PDB entry 7E2W | X-ray diffraction, 1.80 A resolution | chains A and B

== Chain A (and B) ==
Protein: Isocitrate dehydrogenase (NAD(+)), mitochondrial
From: Ostreococcus tauri
Notes: EC 1.1.1.41; chain B of this document is another copy of the same molecule, construct and numbering; everything in this record applies to it too
UniProt: A0A096P8D3 (IDH_OSTTA); residues 20-429 here correspond to UniProt positions 61-470 (UniProt number = residue number + 41)
Amino-acid sequence (418 residues; row label = number of the first residue in the row):
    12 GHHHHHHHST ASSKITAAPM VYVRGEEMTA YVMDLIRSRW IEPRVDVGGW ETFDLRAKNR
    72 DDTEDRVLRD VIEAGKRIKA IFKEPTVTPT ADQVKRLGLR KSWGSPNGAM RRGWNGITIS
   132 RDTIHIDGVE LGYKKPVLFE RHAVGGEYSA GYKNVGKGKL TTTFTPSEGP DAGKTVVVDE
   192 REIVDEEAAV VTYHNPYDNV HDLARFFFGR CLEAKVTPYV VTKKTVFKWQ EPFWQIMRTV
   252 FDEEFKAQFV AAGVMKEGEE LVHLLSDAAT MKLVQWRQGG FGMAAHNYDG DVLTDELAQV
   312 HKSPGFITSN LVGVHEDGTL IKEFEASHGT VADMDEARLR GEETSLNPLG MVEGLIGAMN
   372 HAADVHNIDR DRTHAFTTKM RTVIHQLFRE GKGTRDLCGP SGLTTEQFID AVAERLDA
Unresolved in the structure: 12-24, 428-429 (chain B: 12-23, 428-429)
Differences from the reference sequence: expression tag (12-19)
Swiss-Prot annotation at these positions:
  - binding site (NAD(+)): Thr97 to Thr99, Asn118, Lys283, His339 to Asp344, Asn358
  - binding site (D-threo-isocitrate): Ser116 to Arg122, Arg152, Tyr159, Lys234, Asp278, Asp302
  - binding site (Mg(2+)): Asp278, Asp302, Asp306
Bound ions: Mg2+: Asp302 (together with isocitric acid) (shared with Asp278(B) of chain B)
Residues lining bound ligands:
  - citrate anion (FLC): Ile137, Asp138, Arg392, Thr393, His396, Arg400
  - isocitric acid (ICT): Ser116, Asn118, Arg122, Arg132, Arg152, Tyr159, Asp302

== Chain A / chain B interface ==
Contacting residue pairs (151; chain A residue first):
  Glu158(A) - Glu158(B)
  Glu158(A) - Tyr204(B)  hydrogen bond
  Glu158(A) - Phe238(B)
  Glu158(A) - Trp240(B)
  Tyr159(A) - Lys234(B)
  Tyr159(A) - Val237(B)  hydrophobic
  Tyr159(A) - Phe238(B)
  Ser160(A) - Arg192(B)  hydrogen bond (backbone-side chain)
  Ala161(A) - Arg192(B)
  Ala161(A) - Trp240(B)  hydrophobic
  Gly162(A) - Asp190(B)
  Gly162(A) - Arg192(B)
  Tyr163(A) - Val189(B)
  Tyr163(A) - Lys239(B)
  Tyr163(A) - Trp240(B)  hydrophobic
  Asn165(A) - Trp240(B)  hydrogen bond (side chain-backbone)
  Asn165(A) - Pro243(B)
  Val166(A) - Phe175(B)  hydrophobic
  Gly167(A) - Phe175(B)
  Lys168(A) - Phe175(B)
  Lys168(A) - Pro177(B)
  Lys168(A) - Ser178(B)  hydrogen bond (backbone-backbone)
  Lys168(A) - Glu179(B)
  Gly169(A) - Phe175(B)
  Gly169(A) - Thr176(B)
  Gly169(A) - Ser178(B)
  Lys170(A) - Thr174(B)
  Lys170(A) - Phe175(B)
  Lys170(A) - Thr176(B)  hydrogen bond (backbone-backbone)
  Leu171(A) - Thr173(B)
  Leu171(A) - Thr174(B)
  Leu171(A) - Thr203(B)
  Thr172(A) - Thr172(B)
  Thr172(A) - Thr173(B)
  Thr172(A) - Thr174(B)  hydrogen bond (backbone-backbone)
  Thr173(A) - Leu171(B)
  Thr173(A) - Thr172(B)
  Thr173(A) - Thr173(B)
  Thr173(A) - Thr203(B)  hydrogen bond
  Thr174(A) - Lys170(B)
  Thr174(A) - Leu171(B)
  Thr174(A) - Thr172(B)  hydrogen bond (backbone-backbone)
  Phe175(A) - Val166(B)  hydrophobic
  Phe175(A) - Gly167(B)
  Phe175(A) - Lys168(B)
  Phe175(A) - Gly169(B)
  Phe175(A) - Lys170(B)
  Phe175(A) - Ile194(B)  hydrophobic
  Thr176(A) - Gly169(B)
  Thr176(A) - Lys170(B)  hydrogen bond (backbone-backbone)
  Pro177(A) - Lys168(B)
  Ser178(A) - Lys168(B)  hydrogen bond (backbone-backbone)
  Ser178(A) - Gly169(B)
  Glu179(A) - Lys168(B)  salt bridge
  Val187(A) - Lys164(B)
  Val189(A) - Tyr163(B)
  Val189(A) - Lys164(B)
  Asp190(A) - Gly162(B)
  Asp190(A) - Thr203(B)
  Arg192(A) - Ser160(B)  hydrogen bond (side chain-backbone)
  Arg192(A) - Ala161(B)
  Arg192(A) - Gly162(B)
  Arg192(A) - Thr203(B)  hydrogen bond (side chain-backbone)
  Arg192(A) - Tyr204(B)
  Arg192(A) - His205(B)  hydrogen bond
  Ile194(A) - His205(B)
  Asp196(A) - Pro207(B)
  Asp196(A) - Tyr208(B)  hydrogen bond (side chain-backbone)
  Asp196(A) - Asp209(B)  hydrogen bond (side chain-backbone)
  Glu197(A) - Asp209(B)  hydrogen bond (backbone-side chain)
  Glu198(A) - Pro207(B)
  Glu198(A) - Tyr208(B)  hydrogen bond (backbone-backbone)
  Glu198(A) - Asp209(B)  hydrogen bond (backbone-side chain)
  Glu198(A) - His212(B)
  Glu198(A) - Ile247(B)
  Ala199(A) - Asn206(B)
  Ala200(A) - His205(B)
  Ala200(A) - Asn206(B)  hydrogen bond (backbone-backbone)
  Ala200(A) - Tyr208(B)  hydrophobic
  Ala200(A) - Trp240(B)
  Val201(A) - Tyr204(B)
  Val202(A) - Val202(B)
  Val202(A) - Thr203(B)
  Val202(A) - Tyr204(B)  hydrogen bond (backbone-backbone)
  Val202(A) - Trp240(B)
  Thr203(A) - Leu171(B)
  Thr203(A) - Thr173(B)  hydrogen bond
  Thr203(A) - Arg192(B)
  Thr203(A) - Val202(B)
  Thr203(A) - Thr203(B)  hydrogen bond
  Tyr204(A) - Glu158(B)  hydrogen bond
  Tyr204(A) - Val201(B)
  Tyr204(A) - Val202(B)  hydrogen bond (backbone-backbone)
  His205(A) - Arg192(B)  hydrogen bond
  His205(A) - Ile194(B)
  His205(A) - Ala200(B)
  Asn206(A) - Ala199(B)
  Asn206(A) - Ala200(B)  hydrogen bond (backbone-backbone)
  Pro207(A) - Asp196(B)
  Pro207(A) - Glu198(B)
  Tyr208(A) - Asp196(B)
  Tyr208(A) - Glu198(B)  hydrogen bond (backbone-backbone)
  Tyr208(A) - Ala200(B)  hydrophobic
  Asp209(A) - Asp196(B)  hydrogen bond (backbone-side chain)
  Asp209(A) - Glu197(B)  hydrogen bond (side chain-backbone)
  Asp209(A) - Glu198(B)  hydrogen bond (side chain-backbone)
  His212(A) - Glu198(B)  salt bridge
  Lys234(A) - Tyr159(B)
  Lys234(A) - Tyr299(B)
  Lys234(A) - Asp302(B)  salt bridge
  Val237(A) - Tyr159(B)  hydrophobic
  Phe238(A) - Glu158(B)
  Phe238(A) - Tyr159(B)
  Phe238(A) - Tyr299(B)  hydrophobic
  Lys239(A) - Tyr163(B)
  Trp240(A) - Glu158(B)
  Trp240(A) - Ala161(B)  hydrophobic
  Trp240(A) - Tyr163(B)  hydrophobic
  Trp240(A) - Asn165(B)  hydrogen bond (backbone-side chain)
  Trp240(A) - Ala200(B)
  Trp240(A) - Val202(B)
  Pro243(A) - Asn165(B)
  Ile247(A) - Glu198(B)
  Ser277(A) - Tyr299(B)  hydrogen bond
  Asp278(A) - Asp302(B)
  Asp278(A) - Asp306(B)
  Thr281(A) - Val303(B)  hydrogen bond (side chain-backbone)
  Thr281(A) - Asp306(B)
  Thr281(A) - Glu307(B)  hydrogen bond (side chain-backbone)
  Met282(A) - Asp306(B)
  Met282(A) - Gln310(B)
  Val285(A) - Gln310(B)
  Gln286(A) - Gln310(B)  hydrogen bond
  Tyr299(A) - Lys234(B)
  Tyr299(A) - Phe238(B)  hydrophobic
  Tyr299(A) - Ser277(B)  hydrogen bond
  Tyr299(A) - Asp300(B)  hydrogen bond
  Asp300(A) - Tyr299(B)  hydrogen bond
  Asp302(A) - Lys234(B)  salt bridge
  Asp302(A) - Asp278(B)
  Val303(A) - Asp278(B)
  Val303(A) - Thr281(B)  hydrogen bond (backbone-side chain)
  Asp306(A) - Asp278(B)
  Asp306(A) - Ala279(B)  hydrogen bond (side chain-backbone)
  Asp306(A) - Thr281(B)
  Asp306(A) - Met282(B)
  Glu307(A) - Thr281(B)  hydrogen bond (backbone-side chain)
  Glu307(A) - Glu307(B)
  Gln310(A) - Met282(B)
  Gln310(A) - Val285(B)
  Gln310(A) - Gln286(B)  hydrogen bond
Interface residues without a listed pair, chain A (67 interface residues in all): Lys164, Val195, Asn210, Ala279, Val311, Pro315
Interface residues without a listed pair, chain B (65 interface residues in all): Val195, Val311, Pro315

== Overview ==
67 residues of chain A and 65 residues of chain B are in contact; the contacts include 42 hydrogen bonds and 4
salt bridges. Polar pairs include Glu179(A)-Lys168(B), His212(A)-Glu198(B) and Lys234(A)-Asp302(B). Bound to
chain A: isocitric acid and citrate anion.
Both chains are Isocitrate dehydrogenase (NAD(+)), mitochondrial (Ostreococcus tauri). Entry 7E2W (Crystal
structure of isocitrate dehydrogenase from Ostreococcus tauri in complex with isocitrate and magnesium(II))
was determined by X-ray diffraction together with 6IXL, 6IXN and 6IXT from the same study.
